5IM4 - chains F and S of the 40 polymer chains in the assembly; structure by X-ray diffraction, 3.50 A resolution.

== Chain F (and S) ==
Protein: Phosphotransferase system, mannose/fructose-specific component IIA
Organism: Caldanaerobacter subterraneus subsp. tengcongensis (strain DSM 15242 / JCM 11007 / NBRC 100824 / MB4)
Notes: fragment: Phosphotransferase system, mannose/fructose-specifc component IIA; chain S of this document is another copy of the same molecule, construct and numbering; everything in this record applies to it too
Reference sequence: Q8RD55 (Q8RD55_CALS4); residue numbers follow UniProt; this construct covers 1-136
Chain sequence (138 residues; row label = number of the first residue in the row; numbers below 1 keep their minus sign (Met-1 is residue -1)):
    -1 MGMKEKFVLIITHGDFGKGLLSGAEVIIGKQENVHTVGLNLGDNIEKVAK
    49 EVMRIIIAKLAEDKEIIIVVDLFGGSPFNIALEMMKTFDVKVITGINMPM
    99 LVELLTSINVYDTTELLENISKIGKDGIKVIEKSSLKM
Disordered / not traced: -1 to 0, 132-136
Differences from the reference sequence: expression tag (-1 to 0); engineered mutation Lys45 (Val in Q8RD55), Ala47 (Arg in Q8RD55), Met51 (Glu in Q8RD55), Arg52 (Lys in Q8RD55), Ile55 (Lys in Q8RD55), Ala56 (Glu in Q8RD55), Ala59 (Gln in Q8RD55), Glu81 (Ser in Q8RD55), Thr85 (Glu in Q8RD55), Phe86 (Tyr in Q8RD55)

== How chain F and chain S interact ==
Residue-residue contacts (66; chain F residue first):
  His11(F) with Gly21(S); Ile25(S)
  Gly12(F) with Val24(S)
  Asp13(F) with Gly17(S); Ser20(S), hydrogen bond (backbone-side chain)
  Phe14(F) with Phe14(S), hydrophobic; Gly17(S), hydrogen bond (backbone-backbone); Leu18(S), hydrophobic; Met96(S), hydrophobic
  Gly17(F) with Asp13(S); Phe14(S), hydrogen bond (backbone-backbone)
  Leu18(F) with Phe14(S), hydrophobic
  Ser20(F) with Asp13(S), hydrogen bond (side chain-backbone)
  Gly21(F) with His11(S)
  Val24(F) with Gly12(S)
  Ile25(F) with His11(S)
  Leu37(F) with Val24(S)
  Asp69(F) with Met96(S); Pro97(S)
  Leu70(F) with Pro97(S), hydrophobic
  Phe71(F) with Lys127(S)
  Phe76(F) with Ile129(S), hydrophobic
  Leu80(F) with Ile129(S), hydrophobic
  Met83(F) with Ile129(S), hydrophobic; Lys131(S)
  Val90(F) with Val128(S); Ile129(S), hydrogen bond (backbone-backbone)
  Ile91(F) with Lys127(S); Val128(S), hydrophobic
  Thr92(F) with Gly125(S), hydrogen bond (side chain-backbone); Ile126(S); Lys127(S), hydrogen bond (backbone-backbone)
  Gly93(F) with Asn95(S); Gly125(S); Ile126(S)
  Ile94(F) with Asn95(S)
  Asn95(F) with Gly93(S); Ile94(S)
  Met96(F) with Phe14(S), hydrophobic; Asp69(S)
  Pro97(F) with Asp69(S); Leu70(S), hydrophobic
  Met98(F) with Ile126(S), hydrophobic
  Leu115(F) with Val128(S)
  Ser119(F) with Ile126(S)
  Gly122(F) with Ile126(S)
  Lys123(F) with Lys123(S), hydrogen bond (backbone-side chain); Ile126(S), hydrogen bond (side chain-backbone)
  Gly125(F) with Thr92(S), hydrogen bond (backbone-side chain); Gly93(S)
  Ile126(F) with Thr92(S); Gly93(S); Met98(S), hydrophobic; Ser119(S); Gly122(S); Lys123(S), hydrogen bond (backbone-side chain)
  Lys127(F) with Phe71(S); Ile91(S); Thr92(S), hydrogen bond (backbone-backbone)
  Val128(F) with Val90(S); Ile91(S), hydrophobic; Leu115(S)
  Ile129(F) with Phe76(S), hydrophobic; Leu80(S), hydrophobic; Met83(S), hydrophobic; Val90(S), hydrogen bond (backbone-backbone)
Other interface residues (no listed pair), chain F (38 interface residues in all): Leu39, Asp124, Lys131
Other interface residues (no listed pair), chain S (38 interface residues in all): Leu37, Leu39, Asp124

== Overview ==
Chain F and chain S each contribute 38 residues to their interface, with 13 hydrogen bonds. Among the polar
pairs are Asp13(F)-Ser20(S), Thr92(F)-Gly125(S) and Lys123(F)-Lys123(S).
Chain F and chain S are both Phosphotransferase system, mannose/fructose-specific component IIA
(Caldanaerobacter subterraneus subsp. tengcongensis (strain DSM 15242 / JCM 11007 / NBRC 100824 / MB4)); the
structure, Crystal structure of designed two-component self-assembling icosahedral cage I52-32, was determined
by X-ray diffraction together with 5IM5 and 5IM6 from the same study.
